3GTG - chains B and C of the 13 polymer chains in the assembly; structure by X-ray diffraction, 3.78 A resolution.

Chain B:
Protein: DNA-directed RNA polymerase II subunit RPB2
From: Saccharomyces cerevisiae
Notes: EC 2.7.7.6; fragment: DNA-directed RNA polymerase II 140 kDa polypeptide
UniProtKB: P08518 (RPB2_YEAST); residues 1-1224 here = UniProt positions 1-1224
Chain sequence (1224 residues; numbered 1 to 1224; the number before each row is that of its first residue):
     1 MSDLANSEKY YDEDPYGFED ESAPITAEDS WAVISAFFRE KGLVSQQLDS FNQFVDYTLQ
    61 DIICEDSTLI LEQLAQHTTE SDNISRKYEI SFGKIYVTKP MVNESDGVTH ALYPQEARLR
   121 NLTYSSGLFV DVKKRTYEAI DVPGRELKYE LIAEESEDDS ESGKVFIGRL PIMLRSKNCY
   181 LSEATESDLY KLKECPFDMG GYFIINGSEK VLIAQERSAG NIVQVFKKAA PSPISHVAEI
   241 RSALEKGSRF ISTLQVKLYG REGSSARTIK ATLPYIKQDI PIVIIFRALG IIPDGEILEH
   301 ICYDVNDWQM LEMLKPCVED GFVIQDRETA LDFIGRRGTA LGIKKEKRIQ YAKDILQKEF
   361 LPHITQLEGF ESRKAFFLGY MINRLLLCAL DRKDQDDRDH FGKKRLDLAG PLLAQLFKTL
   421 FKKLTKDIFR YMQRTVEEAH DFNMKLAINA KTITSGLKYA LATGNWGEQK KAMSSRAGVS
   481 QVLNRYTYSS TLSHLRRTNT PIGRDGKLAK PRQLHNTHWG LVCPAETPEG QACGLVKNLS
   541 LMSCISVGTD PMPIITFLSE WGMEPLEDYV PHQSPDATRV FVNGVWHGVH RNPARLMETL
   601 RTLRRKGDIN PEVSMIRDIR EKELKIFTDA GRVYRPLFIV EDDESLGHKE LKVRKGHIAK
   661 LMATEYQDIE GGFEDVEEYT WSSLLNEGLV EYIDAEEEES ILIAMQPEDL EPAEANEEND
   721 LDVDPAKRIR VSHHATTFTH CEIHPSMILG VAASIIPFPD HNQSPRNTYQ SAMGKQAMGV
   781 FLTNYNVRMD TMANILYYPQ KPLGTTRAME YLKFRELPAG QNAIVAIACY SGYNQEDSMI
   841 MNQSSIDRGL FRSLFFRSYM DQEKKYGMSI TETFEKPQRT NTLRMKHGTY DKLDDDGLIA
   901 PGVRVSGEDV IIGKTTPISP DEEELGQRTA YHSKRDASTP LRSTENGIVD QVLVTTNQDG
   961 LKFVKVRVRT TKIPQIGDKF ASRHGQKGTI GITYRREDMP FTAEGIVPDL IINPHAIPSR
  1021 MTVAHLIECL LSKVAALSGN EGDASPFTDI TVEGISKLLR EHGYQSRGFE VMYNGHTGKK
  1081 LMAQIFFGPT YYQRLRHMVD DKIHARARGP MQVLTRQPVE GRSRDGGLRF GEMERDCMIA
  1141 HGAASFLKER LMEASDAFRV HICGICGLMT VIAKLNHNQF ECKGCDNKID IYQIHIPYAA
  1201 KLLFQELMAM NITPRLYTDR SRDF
Not modelled in the structure: 1-19, 135-163, 503-508, 920-932, 1221-1224
Metal / ion sites: Zn2+: C1163, C1166, C1182
What the authors report for this chain:
  - binding site for the 12-nt RNA strand: E529 to Q531, Y769

Chain C:
Protein: DNA-directed RNA polymerase II subunit RPB3
From: Saccharomyces cerevisiae
Notes: fragment: DNA-directed RNA polymerase II 45 kDa polypeptide
UniProtKB: P16370 (RPB3_YEAST); residue numbers follow UniProt; this construct covers 1-318
Chain sequence (318 residues; numbered 1 to 318; the number before each row is that of its first residue):
     1 MSEEGPQVKI REASKDNVDF ILSNVDLAMA NSLRRVMIAE IPTLAIDSVE VETNTTVLAD
    61 EFIAHRLGLI PLQSMDIEQL EYSRDCFCED HCDKCSVVLT LQAFGESEST TNVYSKDLVI
   121 VSNLMGRNIG HPIIQDKEGN GVLICKLRKG QELKLTCVAK KGIAKEHAKW GPAAAIEFEY
   181 DPWNKLKHTD YWYEQDSAKE WPQSKNCEYE DPPNEGDPFD YKAQADTFYM NVESVGSIPV
   241 DQVVVRGIDT LQKKVASILL ALTQMDQDKV NFASGDNNTA SNMLGSNEDV MMTGAEQDPY
   301 SNASQMGNTG SGGYDNAW
Not modelled in the structure: 1, 273-318
Swiss-Prot annotation at these positions:
  - binding site (Zn(2+)): C86, C88, C92, C95
  - modified residue: S2 (N-acetylserine)
Metal / ion sites: Zn2+: C86, C88, C92, C95

Interface between chain B and chain C:
Pairs across the interface (71):
  Y797(B) - E61(C)
  Y797(B) - F62(C)  hydrophobic
  Y798(B) - F62(C)
  Y798(B) - H65(C)
  Y798(B) - R66(C)  hydrogen bond
  S844(B) - A168(C)
  D847(B) - H65(C)
  D847(B) - H167(C)
  D847(B) - A168(C)
  R848(B) - H65(C)  hydrogen bond (backbone-side chain)
  R852(B) - H65(C)  hydrogen bond
  L854(B) - E61(C)
  I948(B) - E61(C)
  R969(B) - A59(C)
  R969(B) - D60(C)  salt bridge
  R969(B) - E61(C)  salt bridge
  T970(B) - E61(C)
  T971(B) - E61(C)  hydrogen bond
  R995(B) - K165(C)
  R996(B) - I38(C)
  R996(B) - A173(C)
  R996(B) - A174(C)  hydrogen bond (side chain-backbone)
  E997(B) - R34(C)
  E997(B) - R35(C)  hydrogen bond (backbone-side chain)
  E997(B) - I38(C)
  E997(B) - A39(C)
  D998(B) - R35(C)  salt bridge
  M999(B) - R34(C)
  F1001(B) - R34(C)
  F1001(B) - F178(C)  hydrophobic
  A1003(B) - E177(C)
  A1003(B) - F178(C)
  A1003(B) - E179(C)
  E1004(B) - E177(C)
  G1005(B) - I176(C)
  R1060(B) - K199(C)
  R1060(B) - P202(C)
  G1063(B) - P202(C)
  Q1065(B) - E200(C)
  Q1065(B) - W201(C)
  R1067(B) - E194(C)  salt bridge
  F1069(B) - W192(C)  hydrophobic
  F1069(B) - W201(C)  hydrophobic
  V1071(B) - W201(C)  hydrophobic
  Y1073(B) - F178(C)
  Y1073(B) - E179(C)
  G1075(B) - N31(C)
  G1075(B) - R34(C)  hydrogen bond (backbone-side chain)
  G1075(B) - R35(C)  hydrogen bond (backbone-side chain)
  H1076(B) - N31(C)  hydrogen bond (backbone-side chain)
  T1077(B) - N31(C)  hydrogen bond (backbone-side chain)
  G1078(B) - L27(C)
  G1078(B) - N31(C)  hydrogen bond (backbone-side chain)
  G1078(B) - Y180(C)
  K1079(B) - Y180(C)
  K1079(B) - H188(C)
  K1080(B) - Y180(C)  hydrogen bond (backbone-side chain)
  K1080(B) - D181(C)  salt bridge
  K1080(B) - P182(C)
  K1080(B) - N184(C)
  K1080(B) - H188(C)
  L1081(B) - T189(C)  hydrogen bond (backbone-side chain)
  M1082(B) - K187(C)
  M1082(B) - H188(C)
  M1082(B) - T189(C)  hydrogen bond (backbone-side chain)
  M1082(B) - D190(C)  hydrogen bond (backbone-backbone)
  Q1084(B) - T189(C)
  Q1084(B) - D190(C)  hydrogen bond (side chain-backbone)
  Q1084(B) - Y191(C)
  Q1084(B) - W192(C)
  Q1084(B) - W201(C)
Other interface residues (no listed pair), chain B (43 interface residues in all): Y785, N786, G849, Y1064, E1070, N1074, A1083
Other interface residues (no listed pair), chain C (38 interface residues in all): T56, V57

In short:
The interface between chain B and chain C involves 43 residues on one side and 38 on the other, with 16
hydrogen bonds and 5 salt bridges. Among the polar pairs are R969(B)-D60(C), R969(B)-E61(C) and
D998(B)-R35(C). From the paper: a binding site for the 12-nt RNA strand at E529(B) and Y769(B).
Here chain B is DNA-directed RNA polymerase II subunit RPB2 and chain C is DNA-directed RNA polymerase II
subunit RPB3, both from Saccharomyces cerevisiae. Entry 3GTG (Backtracked RNA polymerase II complex with 12mer
RNA) was determined by X-ray diffraction, deposited together with 3GTJ, 3GTK, 3GTL, 3GTM, 3GTO, 3GTP and 3GTQ.
